Entry 3OAA (X-ray diffraction, 3.26 A resolution); this record covers chains G and H of the 8 polymer chains in the assembly.

Chain G:
Molecule: ATP synthase gamma chain
Source organism: Escherichia coli DH1
Reference sequence: C9QXA3 (C9QXA3_ECOD1); residues 1-286 here correspond to UniProt positions 2-287 (UniProt number = residue number + 1)
Sequence (286 residues; each row starts with the number of its first residue):
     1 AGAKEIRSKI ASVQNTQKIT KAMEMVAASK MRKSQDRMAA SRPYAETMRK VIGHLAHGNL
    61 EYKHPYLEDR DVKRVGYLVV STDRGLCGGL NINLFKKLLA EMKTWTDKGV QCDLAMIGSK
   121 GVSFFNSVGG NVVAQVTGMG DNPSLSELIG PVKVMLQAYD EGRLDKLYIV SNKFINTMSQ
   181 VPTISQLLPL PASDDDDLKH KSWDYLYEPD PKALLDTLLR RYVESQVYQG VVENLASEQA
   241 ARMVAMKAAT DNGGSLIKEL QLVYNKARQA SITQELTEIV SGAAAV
Unresolved in the structure: 285-286

Chain H:
Molecule: ATP synthase epsilon chain
Source organism: Escherichia coli DH1
Reference sequence: C9QXA5 (C9QXA5_ECOD1); residues 1-138 here correspond to UniProt positions 2-139 (UniProt number = residue number + 1)
Sequence (138 residues; numbered 1 to 138; the number before each row is that of its first residue):
     1 AMTYHLDVVS AEQQMFSGLV EKIQVTGSEG ELGIYPGHAP LLTAIKPGMI RIVKQHGHEE
    61 FIYLSGGILE VQPGNVTVLA DTAIRGQDLD EARAMEAKRK AEEHISSSHG DVDYAQASAE
   121 LAKAIAQLRV IELTKKAM

How chain G and chain H interact:
Residue-residue contacts (100):
  Lys9(G) - Leu128(H)
  Lys9(G) - Arg129(H)
  Lys9(G) - Val130(H)
  Lys9(G) - Leu133(H)
  Ser12(G) - Ala124(H)  hydrogen bond (side chain-backbone)
  Ser12(G) - Leu128(H)
  Val13(G) - Leu128(H)  hydrophobic
  Val13(G) - Val130(H)  hydrophobic
  Asn15(G) - Ala124(H)
  Thr16(G) - Leu121(H)
  Thr16(G) - Ala124(H)
  Thr16(G) - Ile125(H)
  Ile19(G) - Ala117(H)
  Ile19(G) - Glu120(H)
  Ile19(G) - Leu121(H)
  Thr20(G) - Leu121(H)
  Met23(G) - Ala117(H)
  Met23(G) - Ser118(H)
  Lys30(G) - Asp111(H)  salt bridge
  Lys30(G) - Asp113(H)  salt bridge
  Ala40(G) - Glu12(H)
  Ala40(G) - Gln13(H)
  Ser41(G) - Ala11(H)
  Pro43(G) - Gln14(H)
  Tyr44(G) - Val9(H)
  Tyr44(G) - Ser10(H)
  Tyr44(G) - Ala11(H)
  Tyr44(G) - Leu79(H)  hydrophobic
  Tyr44(G) - Ala80(H)
  Thr47(G) - Leu79(H)
  Met48(G) - Leu79(H)  hydrophobic
  Lys50(G) - Gln72(H)
  Val51(G) - Leu42(H)  hydrophobic
  Val51(G) - Glu70(H)
  Leu55(G) - Leu42(H)  hydrophobic
  Asp83(G) - His109(H)
  Arg84(G) - His109(H)
  Arg84(G) - Asp111(H)  salt bridge
  Arg84(G) - Tyr114(H)
  Gly85(G) - Tyr114(H)  hydrogen bond (backbone-side chain)
  Leu86(G) - Tyr114(H)  hydrophobic
  Asn126(G) - His104(H)  hydrogen bond
  Val133(G) - Lys98(H)
  Ala134(G) - Ala97(H)
  Ala134(G) - Ala101(H)  hydrophobic
  Gln135(G) - Ala97(H)  hydrogen bond (backbone-backbone)
  Gln135(G) - Lys100(H)
  Gln135(G) - Ala101(H)
  Thr137(G) - Ser107(H)  hydrogen bond
  Gly138(G) - Ser108(H)
  Gly138(G) - His109(H)
  Asp141(G) - Asp111(H)
  Ser144(G) - Glu12(H)
  Leu145(G) - Ala11(H)  hydrophobic
  Leu145(G) - Glu12(H)  hydrogen bond (backbone-side chain)
  Leu145(G) - Thr82(H)
  Ser146(G) - Thr82(H)
  Ser146(G) - Ala83(H)
  Ser146(G) - Arg93(H)  hydrogen bond (backbone-side chain)
  Glu147(G) - Arg93(H)  salt bridge
  Ile149(G) - Arg85(H)
  Ile149(G) - Arg93(H)
  Gly150(G) - Arg93(H)
  Gly150(G) - Ala94(H)
  Gly150(G) - Ala97(H)
  Pro151(G) - Ala97(H)
  Lys153(G) - Glu91(H)  salt bridge
  Lys153(G) - Ala94(H)
  Val154(G) - Ala94(H)
  Val154(G) - Lys98(H)
  Gln157(G) - Glu91(H)
  Trp203(G) - Pro40(H)  hydrophobic
  Trp203(G) - Gln72(H)
  Trp203(G) - Pro73(H)
  Asp204(G) - Pro40(H)
  Tyr205(G) - Pro40(H)
  Tyr205(G) - Leu41(H)
  Tyr205(G) - Leu42(H)  hydrophobic
  Tyr205(G) - Glu70(H)  hydrogen bond
  Tyr205(G) - Val71(H)
  Leu206(G) - Pro40(H)  hydrogen bond (backbone-backbone)
  Leu206(G) - Leu41(H)
  Leu206(G) - Leu42(H)
  Tyr207(G) - Leu42(H)
  Glu208(G) - Ser28(H)
  Glu208(G) - Glu29(H)
  Glu208(G) - Leu42(H)
  Glu208(G) - Thr43(H)  hydrogen bond
  Glu208(G) - Ala44(H)  hydrogen bond (side chain-backbone)
  Leu214(G) - Leu42(H)
  Leu218(G) - Ile68(H)  hydrophobic
  Arg221(G) - Asp81(H)  salt bridge
  Arg221(G) - Arg85(H)
  Glu224(G) - Arg85(H)  salt bridge
  Tyr228(G) - Ala11(H)
  Tyr228(G) - Glu12(H)
  Leu256(G) - Val130(H)  hydrophobic
  Glu259(G) - Thr134(H)
  Leu260(G) - Thr134(H)
  Val263(G) - Leu133(H)
Other interface residues (no listed pair), chain G (65 interface residues in all): Glu5, Ile6, Val26, Arg37, Val122, Ser123, Val132, Val136, Gly140, Pro209, Arg242
Other interface residues (no listed pair), chain H (55 interface residues in all): Ala39, Thr77, Asp90, Gly110, Gln127, Ile131

In short:
65 residues of chain G and 55 residues of chain H are in contact, with 11 hydrogen bonds and 7 salt bridges.
Among the polar pairs are Lys30(G)-Asp111(H), Lys30(G)-Asp113(H) and Arg84(G)-Asp111(H).
Chain G is ATP synthase gamma chain and chain H is ATP synthase epsilon chain, both from Escherichia coli DH1;
the structure, Structure of the E.coli F1-ATP synthase inhibited by subunit Epsilon, was determined by X-ray
diffraction.
